Entry 7NTC (electron microscopy, 3.60 A resolution); this record covers chains C and H of the 5 polymer chains in the assembly.

Chain C:
Protein: Spike glycoprotein
Organism: Severe acute respiratory syndrome coronavirus 2
Reference sequence: P0DTC2 (SPIKE_SARS2); numbering as in UniProt (aligned over 1-1208)
Sequence (1287 residues; numbered -30 to 1256; the number before each row is that of its first residue; numbers below 1 keep their minus sign (Met-30 is residue -30)):
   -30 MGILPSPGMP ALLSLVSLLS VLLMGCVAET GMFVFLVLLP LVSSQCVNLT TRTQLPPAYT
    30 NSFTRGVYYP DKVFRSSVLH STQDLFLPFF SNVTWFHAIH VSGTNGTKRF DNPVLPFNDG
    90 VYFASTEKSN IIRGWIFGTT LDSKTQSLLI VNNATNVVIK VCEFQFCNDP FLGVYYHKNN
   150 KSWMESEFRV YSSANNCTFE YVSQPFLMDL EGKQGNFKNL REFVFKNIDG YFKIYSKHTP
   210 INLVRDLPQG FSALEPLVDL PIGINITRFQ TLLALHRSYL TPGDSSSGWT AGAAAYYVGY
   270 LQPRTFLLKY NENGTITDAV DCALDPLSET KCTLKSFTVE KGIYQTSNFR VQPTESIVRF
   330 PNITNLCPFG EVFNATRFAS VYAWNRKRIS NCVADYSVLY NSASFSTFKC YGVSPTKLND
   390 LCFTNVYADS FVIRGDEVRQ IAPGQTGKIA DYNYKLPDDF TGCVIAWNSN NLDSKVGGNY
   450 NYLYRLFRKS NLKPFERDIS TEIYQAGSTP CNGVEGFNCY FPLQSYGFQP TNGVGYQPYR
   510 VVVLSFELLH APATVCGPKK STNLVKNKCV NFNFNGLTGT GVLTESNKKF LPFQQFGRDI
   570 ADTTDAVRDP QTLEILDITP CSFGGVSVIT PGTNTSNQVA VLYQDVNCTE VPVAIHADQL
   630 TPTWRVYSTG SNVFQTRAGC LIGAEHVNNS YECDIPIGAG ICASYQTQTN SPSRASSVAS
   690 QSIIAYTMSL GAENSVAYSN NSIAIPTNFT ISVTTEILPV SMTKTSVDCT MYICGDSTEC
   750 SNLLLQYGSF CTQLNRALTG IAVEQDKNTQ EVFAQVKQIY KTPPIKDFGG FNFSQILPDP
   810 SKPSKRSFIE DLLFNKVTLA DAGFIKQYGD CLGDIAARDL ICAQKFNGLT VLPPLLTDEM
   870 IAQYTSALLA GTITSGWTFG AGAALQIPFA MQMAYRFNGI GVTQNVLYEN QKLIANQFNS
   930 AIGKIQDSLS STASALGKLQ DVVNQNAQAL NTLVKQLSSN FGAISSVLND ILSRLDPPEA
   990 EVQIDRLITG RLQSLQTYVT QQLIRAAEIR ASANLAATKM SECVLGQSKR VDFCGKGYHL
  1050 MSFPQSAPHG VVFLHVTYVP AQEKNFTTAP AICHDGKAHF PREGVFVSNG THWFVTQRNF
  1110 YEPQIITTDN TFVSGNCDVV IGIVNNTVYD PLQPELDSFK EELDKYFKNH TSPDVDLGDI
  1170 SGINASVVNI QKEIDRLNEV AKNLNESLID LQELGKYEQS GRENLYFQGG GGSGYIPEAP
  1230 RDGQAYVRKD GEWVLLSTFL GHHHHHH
Not modelled in the structure: -30 to 13, 618-632, 677-688, 829-847, 1147-1256
Cystine bridges: Cys131-Cys166, Cys291-Cys301, Cys336-Cys361, Cys379-Cys432, Cys391-Cys525, Cys480-Cys488, Cys538-Cys590, Cys617-Cys649, Cys662-Cys671, Cys738-Cys760, Cys743-Cys749, Cys1032-Cys1043, Cys1082-Cys1126
Glycans and other covalent adducts: N-acetylglucosamine (NAG) linked to Asn17, Asn61, Asn122, Asn149, Asn165, Asn234, Asn282, Asn331, Asn343, Asn603, Asn616, Asn657, Asn709, Asn717, Asn801, Asn1074, Asn1098, Asn1134
Differences from the reference sequence: initiating methionine (-30); expression tag (-29 to 0, 1209-1256); engineered mutation Ser682 (Arg in P0DTC2), Ser685 (Arg in P0DTC2), Pro986 (Lys in P0DTC2), Pro987 (Val in P0DTC2)
Curated features (UniProtKB/Swiss-Prot):
  - region: Asn280 to Cys301 (Putative superantigen), Arg403 to Asp405 (Integrin-binding motif), Asn448 to Phe456 (Immunodominant HLA epitope recognized by the CD8+), Pro681, Arg683, Ala684 (Putative superantigen), Ser816 to Tyr837 (Fusion peptide 1), Lys835 to Phe855 (Fusion peptide 2), Asp1163 to Glu1202 (Heptad repeat 2)
  - site: Arg815, Ser816 (Cleavage)
  - glycosylation: Asn17 (N-linked (GlcNAc...) (complex) asparagine), Asn61 (N-linked (GlcNAc...) (hybrid) asparagine), Asn74 (N-linked (GlcNAc...) (complex) asparagine), Asn122 (N-linked (GlcNAc...) (hybrid) asparagine), Asn149 (N-linked (GlcNAc...) (complex) asparagine), Asn165 (N-linked (GlcNAc...) (complex) asparagine), Asn234 (N-linked (GlcNAc...) (high mannose) asparagine), Asn282 (N-linked (GlcNAc...) (complex) asparagine), Thr323 (O-linked (GalNAc) threonine), Ser325 (O-linked (HexNAc...) serine), Asn331 (N-linked (GlcNAc...) (complex) asparagine), Asn343 (N-linked (GlcNAc...) (complex) asparagine), Asn603 (N-linked (GlcNAc...) (hybrid) asparagine), Asn616 (N-linked (GlcNAc...) (complex) asparagine), Asn657 (N-linked (GlcNAc...) (complex) asparagine), Thr676 (O-linked (GlcNAc...) threonine), Thr678 (O-linked (GlcNAc...) threonine), Asn709 (N-linked (GlcNAc...) (high mannose) asparagine), Asn717 (N-linked (GlcNAc...) (hybrid) asparagine), Asn801 (N-linked (GlcNAc...) (hybrid) asparagine) and 6 more in UniProt
  - natural variant: Leu5 (L5F: In strain: Iota/B.1.526), Ser13 (S13I: In strain: Epsilon/B.1.427/B.1.429), Leu18 (L18F: In strain: Beta/B.1.351, Gamma/P.1 and 1 more), Thr19 (T19I: In strain: Omicron/BQ.1.1, Omicron/XBB.1.5 and 1 more; T19R: In strain: Delta/B.1.617.2, Omicron/BA.2 and 4 more), Thr20 (T20N: In strain: Gamma/P.1), Leu24 to Ala27 (sequence variant, change not given here; In strain: Omicron/BA.2, Omicron/BA.2.12.1 and 6 more), Pro26 (P26S: In strain: Gamma/P.1), Gln52 (Q52H: In strain: Omicron/EG.5.1), Ala67 (A67V: In strain: Eta/B.1.525, Omicron/BA.1), His69 to Val70 (deletion: In strain: Alpha/B.1.1.7, Eta/B.1.525 and 5 more), Gly75 (G75V: In strain: Lambda/C.37), Thr76 (T76I: In strain: Lambda/C.37), 82 further natural variant entries in UniProt
  - mutagenesis: His69 to Val70 (Increased incorporation of cleaved spike into virions), Asn121 (N121Q: Partial loss of biliverdin affinity), Arg190 (R190K: Partial loss of biliverdin affinity), Asn234 (N234Q: Increased resistance to neutralizing antibodies), Asn331 (N331Q: Reduced viral infectivity), Asn343 (N343Q: Reduced viral infectivity), Leu452 (L452R: Increased resistance to neutralizing antibodies. Decreases HLA binding to NF9 epitope. Increased binding affinity to human ACE2), Tyr453 (Y453F: Decreased HLA binding to NF9 epitope. Increased binding affinity to human ACE2), Ala475 (A475V: Increased resistance to neutralizing antibodies), Val483 (V483A: Increased resistance to neutralizing antibodies), Glu484 (E484D: Increased replication in human TMEM106B overexpressing cells), Phe490 (F490L: Increased resistance to neutralizing antibodies and human covalescent sera neutralization), 12 further mutagenesis entries in UniProt
Reported in the primary citation:
  - conformationally variable residues (loop rearrangement): Val143 to Ser155, Pro174 to Asn188
  - mutagenesis - N121Q: abolished binding to bilirubin

Chain H:
Protein: P008_056 Fab Heavy chain
Organism: Homo sapiens
Notes: antibody fragment or engineered binder
Sequence (253 residues; numbered 1 to 253; the number before each row is that of its first residue):
     1 MGWSCIILFL VATATGVHSE VQLVESGGGL VKPGGSLRLS CAASGFSFSS YSMNWVRQAP
    61 GKGLEWVSSI SSNSNYIYYA DSMKGRFTIS RDNAKNSLYL QMNSLRAEDT AVYYCASNRS
   121 PYDSSNYYFD YWGQGTRVTI SSASTKGPSV FPLAPSSKST SGGTAALGCL VKDYFPEPVT
   181 VSWNSGALTS GVHTFPAVLQ SSGLYSLSSV VTVPSSSLGT QTYICNVNHK PSNTKVDKRV
   241 EPKSGTKHHH HHH
Not modelled in the structure: 1-19, 244-253
Cystine bridges: Cys41-Cys115, Cys169-Cys225

How chain C and chain H interact:
Contacting residue pairs - 21 pairs, chain C then chain H:
  Lys97(C) with Ser125(H), hydrogen bond (side chain-backbone); Asn126(H), hydrogen bond
  Ser98(C) with Ser124(H)
  Thr124(C) with Tyr122(H)
  Tyr145(C) with Tyr51(H); Pro121(H)
  Lys147(C) with Tyr131(H)
  Lys150(C) with Gly45(H); Phe46(H); Ser47(H)
  Ser151(C) with Val21(H); Tyr131(H), hydrogen bond
  Trp152(C) with Tyr51(H); Asp130(H), hydrogen bond; Tyr131(H)
  Glu180(C) with Tyr76(H), hydrogen bond (backbone-side chain)
  Gly181(C) with Tyr76(H)
  Lys182(C) with Ile77(H), hydrogen bond (side chain-backbone)
  Gln183(C) with Tyr78(H)
  Asn185(C) with Asn126(H), hydrogen bond
  His245(C) with Arg119(H), hydrogen bond
Other interface residues (no listed pair), chain C (17 interface residues in all): Asn99, Ala123, Asp178
Other interface residues (no listed pair), chain H (18 interface residues in all): Glu20, Asp123

Overview:
Chain C and chain H form an interface of 17 and 18 residues respectively; the contacts include 8 hydrogen
bonds. Polar pairs include Lys97(C)-Ser125(H), Lys97(C)-Asn126(H) and Ser151(C)-Tyr131(H). The paper reports
that N121Q of chain C abolishes binding to bilirubin; conformational variability at Val143(C) and Pro174(C).
Here chain C is Spike glycoprotein (Severe acute respiratory syndrome coronavirus 2) and chain H is P008_056
Fab Heavy chain (Homo sapiens). Entry 7NTC (Trimeric SARS-CoV-2 spike ectodomain bound to P008_056 Fab) was
determined by electron microscopy, deposited together with 7B62, 7NT9 and 7NTA.
